PDB entry 9FE0 | X-ray diffraction, 2.20 A resolution | chains B and D of the 4 polymer chains in the assembly

[Chain B (and D)]
Protein: NADH-quinone oxidoreductase subunit F
From: Aquifex aeolicus VF5
Notes: chain D of this document is another copy of the same molecule, construct and numbering; everything in this record applies to it too
UniProtKB: O66841 (NUOF_AQUAE); residue numbers follow UniProt; this construct covers 1-426
Amino-acid sequence (434 residues; row label = number of the first residue in the row):
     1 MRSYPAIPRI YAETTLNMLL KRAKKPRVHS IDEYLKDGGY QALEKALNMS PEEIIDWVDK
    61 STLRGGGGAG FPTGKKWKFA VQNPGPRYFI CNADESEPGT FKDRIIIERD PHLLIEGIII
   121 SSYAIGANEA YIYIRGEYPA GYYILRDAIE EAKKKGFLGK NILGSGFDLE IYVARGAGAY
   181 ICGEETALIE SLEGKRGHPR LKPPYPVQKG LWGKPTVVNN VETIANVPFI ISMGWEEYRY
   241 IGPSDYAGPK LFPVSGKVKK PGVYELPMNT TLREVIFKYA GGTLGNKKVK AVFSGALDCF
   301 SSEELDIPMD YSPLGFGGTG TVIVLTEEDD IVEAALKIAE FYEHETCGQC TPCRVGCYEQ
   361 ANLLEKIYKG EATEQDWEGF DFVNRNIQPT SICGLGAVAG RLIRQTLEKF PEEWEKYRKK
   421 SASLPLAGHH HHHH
Not modelled in the structure: 1-2, 419-434
Sequence notes: engineered mutation Gly-66 (Arg in O66841); expression tag (427-434)
Ion coordination: Na+ site 1: Asp-94, Ala-179; Na+ site 2 near Glu-108 (its only coordinating residue here); 4Fe-4S cluster Fe: Cys-347, Cys-350, Cys-353, Cys-393
Small-molecule neighbours:
  - FNR (1-deoxy-1-(7,8-dimethyl-2,4-dioxo-3,4-dihydro-2H-benzo[g]pteridin-1-id-10(5h)-yl)-5-O-phosphonato-D-ribitol): Gly-65, Gly-66, Gly-67, Gly-68, Phe-71, Lys-76, Asn-92, Asp-94, Glu-95, Ser-96, Tyr-180, Ile-181, Gly-183, Glu-184, Glu-185, Val-218, Asn-219, Asn-220, Thr-223, Gly-394, Leu-395
  - NAD (nicotinamide-adenine-dinucleotide): Gly-67, Gly-68, Ala-69, Phe-71, Lys-76, Phe-79, Glu-95, Ser-96, Glu-97, Thr-100, Tyr-180, Glu-185, Lys-202, Tyr-205, Pro-206, Val-207, Val-218, Leu-297, Thr-319
  - 4Fe-4S cluster (SF4): Ile-181, Pro-199, Thr-346, Cys-347, Gly-348, Gln-349, Cys-350, Cys-353, Ser-391, Ile-392, Cys-393, Leu-395, Gly-396
Curated features (UniProtKB/Swiss-Prot):
  - binding site (NAD(+)): Gly-65, Gly-67 to Gly-74
  - binding site (FMN): Gly-176 to Thr-223
  - binding site ([4Fe-4S] cluster): Cys-347, Cys-350, Cys-353, Cys-393

[Chain B / chain D interface]
Contacting residue pairs (6; chain B residue first):
  Arg-9(B) with Lys-154(D); Lys-155(D), hydrogen bond (side chain-backbone); Phe-157(D); Leu-163(D)
  Tyr-11(B) with Lys-154(D)
  Arg-27(B) with Lys-160(D)
Other interface residues (no listed pair), chain B (4 interface residues in all): Pro-26
Other interface residues (no listed pair), chain D (7 interface residues in all): Lys-153, Gly-156

[In short]
4 residues of chain B face 7 of chain D across their interface, with 1 hydrogen bond. Its one hydrogen-bonded
contact is Arg-9(B)/Lys-155(D). Chain B binds 4Fe-4S cluster, compound FNR and NAD.
Both chains are NADH-quinone oxidoreductase subunit F (Aquifex aeolicus VF5). Entry 9FE0 (Crystal Structure of
reduced NuoEF variant R66G(NuoF) from Aquifex aeolicus bound to NAD+) was determined by X-ray diffraction,
deposited together with 9FDJ, 9FDK, 9FDV, 9FE5, 9FE7, 9FE8 and 6 further entries.
